PDB entry 7WGS | X-ray diffraction, 2.11 A resolution | chains F and J of the 14 polymer chains in the assembly

[Chain F (and J)]
Name: ATP-dependent Clp protease proteolytic subunit
From: Staphylococcus aureus
Notes: EC 3.4.21.92; chain J of this document is another copy of the same molecule, construct and numbering; everything in this record applies to it too
UniProtKB: A0A0D1I3W4 (A0A0D1I3W4_STAAU); residues 1-195 here = UniProt positions 1-195
Sequence (195 residues; numbered 1 to 195; the number before each row is that of its first residue):
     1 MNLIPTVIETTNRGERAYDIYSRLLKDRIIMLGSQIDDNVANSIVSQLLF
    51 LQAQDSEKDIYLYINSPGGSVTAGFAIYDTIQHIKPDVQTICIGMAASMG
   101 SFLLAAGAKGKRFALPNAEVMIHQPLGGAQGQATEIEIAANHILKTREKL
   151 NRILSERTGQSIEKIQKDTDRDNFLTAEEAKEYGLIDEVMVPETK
Disordered / not traced: 1-2, 9-16, 194-195 (chain J: 1-3, 9-17, 194-195)
Residues lining bound ligands:
  - 9A2 ((6S,9aS)-6-[(2R)-butan-2-yl]-8-[(1S)-1-naphthalen-1-ylethyl]-4,7-bis(oxidanylidene)-N-[4,4,4-tris(fluoranyl)butyl]-3,6,9,9a-tetrahydro-2H-pyrazino[1,2-a]pyrimidine-1-carboxamide), molecule 1: Arg23, Leu24, Asp27, Ile29, Tyr61, Leu62, Tyr63, Gln89, Thr90, Ile91, Phe113, Met190
  - 9A2, molecule 2: Leu49, Phe50, Gln52, Ala53, His83
From the paper describing this entry:
  - binding site for 9A2: Asp27, Leu49, Gln52, His83
  - catalytic residues: Ser98, His123, Asp172
  - specificity-determining residues: Ile91

[Chain F / chain J interface]
Residue-residue contacts - 36 pairs, chain F then chain J:
  Gln124(F) - Gln132(J)
  Gln124(F) - Ala133(J)  hydrogen bond (side chain-backbone)
  Gln124(F) - Thr134(J)  hydrogen bond (side chain-backbone)
  Pro125(F) - Gln132(J)
  Pro125(F) - Ala133(J)  hydrogen bond (backbone-backbone)
  Leu126(F) - Gly131(J)
  Leu126(F) - Gln132(J)
  Gly127(F) - Gln130(J)
  Gly127(F) - Gly131(J)  hydrogen bond (backbone-backbone)
  Gly127(F) - Ile136(J)
  Gly128(F) - Ala129(J)
  Gly128(F) - Ile136(J)
  Ala129(F) - Gly128(J)
  Ala129(F) - Ala129(J)  hydrogen bond (backbone-backbone)
  Gln130(F) - Gly127(J)
  Gln130(F) - Gly128(J)
  Gly131(F) - Leu126(J)
  Gly131(F) - Gly127(J)  hydrogen bond (backbone-backbone)
  Gln132(F) - Gln124(J)
  Gln132(F) - Pro125(J)
  Gln132(F) - Leu126(J)
  Gln132(F) - Asp170(J)  hydrogen bond (side chain-backbone)
  Ala133(F) - Gln124(J)  hydrogen bond (backbone-side chain)
  Ala133(F) - Pro125(J)  hydrogen bond (backbone-backbone)
  Thr134(F) - Gln124(J)  hydrogen bond (backbone-side chain)
  Thr134(F) - Arg147(J)
  Ile136(F) - Gly127(J)
  Ile136(F) - Ala140(J)  hydrophobic
  Glu137(F) - Leu144(J)
  Ala140(F) - Ile136(J)  hydrophobic
  Ala140(F) - Ala140(J)  hydrophobic
  Ile143(F) - Ile136(J)  hydrophobic
  Leu144(F) - Glu137(J)
  Arg147(F) - Thr134(J)
  Asp170(F) - Gln132(J)  hydrogen bond (backbone-side chain)
  Arg171(F) - Gln132(J)
Also at the interface, not in a pair above, chain J (19 interface residues in all): Ile143, Arg171

[In short]
Chain F and chain J each contribute 19 residues to their interface; the contacts include 11 hydrogen bonds.
Polar pairs include Gln124(F)-Ala133(J), Gln124(F)-Thr134(J) and Gln132(F)-Asp170(J). Chain F binds compound
9A2. From the paper: catalytic residues Ser98(F), His123(F) and Asp172(F); a binding site for 9A2 at Asp27(F),
Leu49(F) and Gln52(F) among others.
Chain F and chain J are both ATP-dependent Clp protease proteolytic subunit (Staphylococcus aureus); the
structure, Structure of ClpP from Staphylococcus aureus in complex with (S)-ZG197, was determined by X-ray
diffraction, deposited together with 7WH5, 7WID and 7XBZ.
